Entry 8J4T (electron microscopy, 3.60 A resolution); this record covers chains A and G of the 8 polymer chains in the assembly.

[Chain A]
Molecule: Endonuclease GajA
From: Bacillus cereus VD045
UniProt: J8H9C1 (GAJA_BACC6); residues 1-578 here = UniProt positions 1-578
Chain sequence (598 residues; each row starts with the number of its first residue; numbers below 1 keep their minus sign (Met-19 is residue -19)):
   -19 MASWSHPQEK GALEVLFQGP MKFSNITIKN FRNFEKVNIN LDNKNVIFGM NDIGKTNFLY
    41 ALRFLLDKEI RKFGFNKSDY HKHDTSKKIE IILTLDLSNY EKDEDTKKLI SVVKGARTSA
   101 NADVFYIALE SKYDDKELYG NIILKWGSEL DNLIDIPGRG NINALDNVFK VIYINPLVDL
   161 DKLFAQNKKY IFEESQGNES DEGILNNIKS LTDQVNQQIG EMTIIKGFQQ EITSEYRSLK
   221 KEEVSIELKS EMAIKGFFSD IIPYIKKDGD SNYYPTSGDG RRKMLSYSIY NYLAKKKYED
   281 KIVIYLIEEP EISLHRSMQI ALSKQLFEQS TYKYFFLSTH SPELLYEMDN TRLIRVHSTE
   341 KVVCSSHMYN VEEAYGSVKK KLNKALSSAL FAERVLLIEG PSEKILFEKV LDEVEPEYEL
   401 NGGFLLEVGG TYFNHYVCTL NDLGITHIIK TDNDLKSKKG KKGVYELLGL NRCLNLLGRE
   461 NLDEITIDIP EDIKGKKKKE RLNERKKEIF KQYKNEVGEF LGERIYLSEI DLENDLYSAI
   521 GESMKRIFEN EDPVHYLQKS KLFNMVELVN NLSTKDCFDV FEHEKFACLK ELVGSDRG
Not modelled in the structure: -19 to -2, 157-262, 576-578
Differences from the reference sequence: initiating methionine (-19); expression tag (-18 to 0)
UniProt features mapped onto this chain:
  - binding site (ATP): Asp32 to Thr36
  - binding site (a divalent metal cation): Glu379, Glu383, Asp463, Glu464, Glu513
  - site (Interaction with GajB): Lys94, Arg97
  - mutagenesis: Lys35 (K35A: Retains endonuclease activity), His320 (H320A: Retains endonuclease activity, ATP only partially inhibits endonuclease activity), Glu379 (E379A: Loss of endonuclease activity), Asp511 (D511A: Loss of endonuclease activity), Lys541 (K541A: Loss of endonuclease activity)
From the paper describing this entry:
  - catalytic residues: Glu379, Glu383, Asp432, Asp434, Asp511
  - specificity-determining residues: Lys436 to Lys442
  - mutagenesis - K436A/K438A/K439A/K441A/K442A: increased catalytic activity
  - mutagenesis - K474A/K476A/K477A/K478A/K479A, R481A/R485A/K487A/K491A: unchanged catalytic activity

[Chain G]
Molecule: Gabija protein GajB
From: Bacillus cereus VD045
UniProt: J8HQ06 (GAJB_BACC6); residues 1-494 here = UniProt positions 1-494
Chain sequence (494 residues; numbered 1 to 494; the number before each row is that of its first residue):
     1 MSREQIIKDG GNILVTAGAG SGKTTILVSK IEADLKENKT HYSIAAVTFT NKAAKEIEGR
    61 LGYSSRGNFI GTNDGFVESE IIRPFIKDAF GNDYPDNFTA EYFDNQFASY DKGLQVLKYQ
   121 NILGTYSNPK KNFKFQLALD ILKKSLVARQ YIFSKYFKIF IDEYQDSDKD MHNLFMYLKD
   181 QLKIKLFIVG DPKQSIYIWR GAEPENFNGL IENSTDFNKY HLTSNFRCCQ DIQNYSNLFN
   241 EETRSLIKEK NEVQNVISIA DDMPISDILL KLTEEKQVLN IEAELVILVR RRNQAIEIMK
   301 ELNEEGFNFI FIPQTPLDRA TPNATLLKEV IKYVKNDRYS IYDLAAEIVG NLSSREIKEI
   361 QKIINELLVP NINQVLINQV LINLFAKLEI TLDTREITAF TEVMMTNEFD IAFDTNEYLH
   421 KIFTVHSAKG LEFNQVIITA SDYNVHYNRD TNEHYVATTR AKDKLIVIMD NKKYSDYIET
   481 LMKELKIKNI IKSI
Not modelled in the structure: 224-494
UniProt features mapped onto this chain:
  - binding site (ATP): Ala17 to Thr24
  - site (Interaction with GajA): Val147, Gln150
From the paper describing this entry:
  - mutagenesis - D162A/E163A: increased catalytic activity on ATP and GTP

[Interface between chain A and chain G]
Pairs across the interface (36; chain A residue first):
  Tyr80(A) - Gln150(G)
  Glu84(A) - Thr40(G)  hydrogen bond
  Glu84(A) - His41(G)  salt bridge
  Glu84(A) - Tyr42(G)
  Lys87(A) - His41(G)
  Lys87(A) - Tyr42(G)  hydrogen bond
  Lys87(A) - Phe153(G)
  Lys87(A) - Ser154(G)
  Lys88(A) - His41(G)
  Ile90(A) - Gln150(G)
  Ile90(A) - Tyr151(G)
  Ile90(A) - Ser154(G)
  Ser91(A) - His41(G)  hydrogen bond
  Ser91(A) - Tyr151(G)
  Ser91(A) - Ser154(G)
  Ser91(A) - Lys155(G)
  Val93(A) - Tyr151(G)
  Lys94(A) - Glu80(G)
  Lys94(A) - Pro84(G)
  Lys94(A) - Tyr151(G)
  Gly95(A) - Pro84(G)
  Gly95(A) - Phe85(G)
  Ala96(A) - Asp88(G)
  Arg97(A) - Asp88(G)
  Arg97(A) - Val147(G)
  Arg97(A) - Gln150(G)  hydrogen bond
  Thr98(A) - Asp88(G)
  Thr98(A) - Val147(G)
  Ser99(A) - Ser145(G)  hydrogen bond
  Ser99(A) - Leu146(G)
  Ser99(A) - Val147(G)
  Ala102(A) - Leu146(G)  hydrophobic
  Asn147(A) - Ser65(G)
  Glu279(A) - Lys39(G)
  Asp280(A) - Thr40(G)
  Asp280(A) - His41(G)

[Summary]
The chain A/chain G interface involves 17 residues from each chain, with 5 hydrogen bonds and 1 salt bridge.
Among the polar pairs are Glu84(A)-His41(G), Glu84(A)-Thr40(G) and Lys87(A)-Tyr42(G). The paper reports
catalytic residues Glu379(A), Glu383(A) and Asp432(A) among others; K436A/K438A/K439A/K441A/K442A of chain A
increase catalytic activity; 4 substitutions were tested in all.
Chain A is Endonuclease GajA and chain G is Gabija protein GajB, both from Bacillus cereus VD045; the
structure, GajA-GajB complex, was determined by electron microscopy.
